Entry 6LHO (electron microscopy, 3.13 A resolution); this record covers chains A and B of the 3 polymer chains in the assembly.

Chain A:
Name: VP1 protein
From: Coxsackievirus A16
Reference sequence: A0A2S1BJ89 (A0A2S1BJ89_9ENTO); residues 1-297 here correspond to UniProt positions 566-862 (UniProt number = residue number + 565)
Chain sequence (297 residues; numbered 1 to 297; the number before each row is that of its first residue):
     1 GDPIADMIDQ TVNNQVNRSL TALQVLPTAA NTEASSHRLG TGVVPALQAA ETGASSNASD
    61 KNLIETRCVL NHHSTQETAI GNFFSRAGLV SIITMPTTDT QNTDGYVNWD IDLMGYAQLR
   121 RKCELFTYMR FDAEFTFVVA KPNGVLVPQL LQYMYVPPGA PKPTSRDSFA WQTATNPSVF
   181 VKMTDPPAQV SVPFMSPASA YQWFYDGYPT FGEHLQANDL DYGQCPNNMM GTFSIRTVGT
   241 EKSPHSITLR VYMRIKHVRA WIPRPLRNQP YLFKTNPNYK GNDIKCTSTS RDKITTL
Disordered / not traced: 1-72, 98-103, 211-221

Chain B:
Name: VP2 protein
From: Coxsackievirus A16
Notes: EC 3.4.22.29, 3.6.1.15, 3.4.22.28, 2.7.7.48
Reference sequence: A0A1D3TZV2 (A0A1D3TZV2_9ENTO); residues 1-254 here correspond to UniProt positions 70-323 (UniProt number = residue number + 69)
Chain sequence (254 residues; row label = number of the first residue in the row):
     1 SPSAEACGYS DRVAQLTIGN STITTQEAAN IVIAYGEWPE YCPDTDATAV DKPTRPDVSV
    61 NRFFTLDTKS WAKDSKGWYW KFPDVLTEVG VFGQNAQFHY LYRSGFCVHV QCNASKFHQG
   121 ALLVAVLPEY VLGTIAGGTG NENSHPPYAT TQPGQVGAVL THPYVLDAGI PLSQLTVCPH
   181 QWINLRTNNC ATIIVPYMNT VPFDSALNHC NFGLLVIPVV PLDFNAGATS EIPITVTIAP
   241 MCAEFAGLRQ AVKQ
Disordered / not traced: 1-12, 44-59, 136-145, 247-254

Interface between chain A and chain B:
Pairs across the interface - 59 pairs, chain A then chain B:
  Thr127(A) - Glu129(B)
  Tyr128(A) - Glu129(B)  hydrogen bond
  Tyr128(A) - Met198(B)
  Tyr128(A) - Thr200(B)
  Ala198(A) - Val201(B)  hydrophobic
  Ser199(A) - Thr200(B)
  Ala200(A) - Thr200(B)
  Gln202(A) - Thr200(B)
  Phe204(A) - Glu129(B)
  Phe204(A) - Val131(B)  hydrophobic
  Tyr205(A) - Glu129(B)
  Tyr205(A) - Val131(B)
  Tyr205(A) - His209(B)
  Asp206(A) - Lys81(B)  salt bridge
  Asp206(A) - Glu129(B)  hydrogen bond (backbone-side chain)
  Asp206(A) - Tyr130(B)
  Asp206(A) - Val131(B)
  Asp206(A) - Cys210(B)
  Gly207(A) - Asn208(B)
  Gly207(A) - His209(B)
  Tyr208(A) - Pro147(B)
  Tyr208(A) - Tyr148(B)
  Tyr208(A) - Thr151(B)  hydrogen bond
  Tyr208(A) - Asn208(B)
  Gln224(A) - Pro146(B)
  Gln224(A) - Thr151(B)
  Ile262(A) - Tyr35(B)
  Ile262(A) - Pro128(B)  hydrophobic
  Arg264(A) - Pro128(B)  hydrogen bond (side chain-backbone)
  Arg264(A) - Glu129(B)
  Pro265(A) - Ile170(B)
  Pro265(A) - Gln174(B)
  Pro265(A) - Val177(B)
  Leu266(A) - Pro171(B)
  Leu266(A) - Gln174(B)  hydrogen bond (backbone-side chain)
  Arg267(A) - Ala168(B)  hydrogen bond (side chain-backbone)
  Arg267(A) - Gly169(B)
  Asn268(A) - Gly169(B)
  Asn268(A) - Pro171(B)
  Gln269(A) - Gly169(B)
  Pro277(A) - Val131(B)
  Pro277(A) - Leu132(B)
  Pro277(A) - Gly133(B)
  Pro277(A) - Ala168(B)
  Asn278(A) - Gly133(B)
  Asn278(A) - Thr134(B)  hydrogen bond (side chain-backbone)
  Tyr279(A) - Thr134(B)
  Tyr279(A) - Ile135(B)
  Tyr279(A) - His162(B)
  Tyr279(A) - Val165(B)
  Tyr279(A) - Asp167(B)  hydrogen bond
  Tyr279(A) - Ala168(B)
  Tyr279(A) - Gly169(B)
  Gly281(A) - Ile135(B)
  Gly281(A) - His162(B)
  Ile284(A) - His162(B)
  Ile284(A) - Val165(B)  hydrophobic
  Thr287(A) - Tyr164(B)  hydrogen bond
  Thr287(A) - Pro171(B)
Also at the interface, not in a pair above, chain A (28 interface residues in all): Pro263, Lys285, Cys286
Also at the interface, not in a pair above, chain B (34 interface residues in all): Leu127, Leu175, Cys178, Asn199

Summary:
Chain A and chain B form an interface of 28 and 34 residues respectively, with 9 hydrogen bonds and 1 salt
bridge. Among the polar pairs are Asp206(A)-Lys81(B), Tyr128(A)-Glu129(B) and Asp206(A)-Glu129(B).
Chain A is VP1 protein and chain B is VP2 protein, both from Coxsackievirus A16; the structure, The cryo-EM
structure of coxsackievirus A16 empty particle in complex with Fab 18A7, was determined by electron
microscopy, deposited together with 6LHA, 6LHB, 6LHC, 6LHK, 6LHL and 6LHP.
